PDB entry 6W3E | X-ray diffraction, 2.74 A resolution | chains A and B

[Chain A (and B)]
Name: Serine/threonine-protein kinase/endoribonuclease IRE1
From: Homo sapiens
Notes: EC 2.7.11.1, 3.1.26.-; chain B of this document is another copy of the same molecule, construct and numbering; everything in this record applies to it too
Reference sequence: O75460 (ERN1_HUMAN); residues 547-977 here = UniProt positions 547-977
Sequence (431 residues; numbered 547 to 977; the number before each row is that of its first residue):
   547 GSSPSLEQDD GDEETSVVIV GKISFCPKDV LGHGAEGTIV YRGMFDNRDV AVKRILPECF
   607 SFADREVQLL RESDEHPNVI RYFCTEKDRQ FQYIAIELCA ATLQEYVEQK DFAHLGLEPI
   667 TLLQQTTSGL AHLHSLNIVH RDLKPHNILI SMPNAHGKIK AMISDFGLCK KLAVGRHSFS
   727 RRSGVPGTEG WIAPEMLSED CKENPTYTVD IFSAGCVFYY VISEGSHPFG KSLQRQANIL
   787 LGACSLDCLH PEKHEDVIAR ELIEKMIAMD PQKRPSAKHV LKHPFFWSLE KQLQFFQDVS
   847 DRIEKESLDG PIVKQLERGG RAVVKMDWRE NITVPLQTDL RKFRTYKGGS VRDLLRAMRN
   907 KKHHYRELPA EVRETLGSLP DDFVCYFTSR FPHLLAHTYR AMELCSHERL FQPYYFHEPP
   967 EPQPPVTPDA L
Not modelled in the structure: 547-561, 714-734, 742-751, 887-890, 963-977 (chain B: 547-562, 580-582, 728-731, 744-748, 964-977)
Modified residues: S724 (phosphoserine; SEP); S726 (phosphoserine; SEP); S729 (phosphoserine; SEP)
Small-molecule neighbours: G-0701 (SJV; methyl N-[6-methyl-5-[3-[2-[[(3S)-piperidin-3-yl]amino]pyrimidin-4-yl]pyridin-2-yl]oxy-naphthalen-1-yl]carbamate): L577, G578, V586, A597, K599, A609, E612, V613, I640, I642, E643, L644, C645, A646, A647, E651, H692, N693, L695, S710, D711
Curated features (UniProtKB/Swiss-Prot):
  - region: N906, K907 (Interacts with hydroxy-aryl-aldehyde inhibitors)
  - active site: D688 (Proton acceptor)
  - binding site (ATP): L577 to I585, K599, E643 to C645, K690 to N693, D711
  - site: Y892 (Interacts with hydroxy-aryl-aldehyde inhibitors)
  - modified residue: S724 (Phosphoserine), S729 (Phosphoserine), T973 (Phosphothreonine)
  - natural variant: R635 (R635W: In a gastric adenocarcinoma sample), S769 (S769F: In a glioblastoma multiforme sample), P830 (P830L: In an ovarian serous carcinoma sample)
  - mutagenesis: K599 (K599A: Loss of autophosphorylation and of endoribonuclease activity. Inhibition of growth arrest)
Reported in the primary citation:
  - conformationally variable residues: K599
  - catalytic residues: K599 (proposed by the authors, not directly observed)
  - mutagenesis - R611A/R687A, R611A/R687A/K716A, R687A/K716A: increased catalytic activity on G-1749
  - mutagenesis - R611A/R687A/K716A, R611A/R687A/K716A/R722A/N750A, S726A/S729A: abolished catalytic activity on autophosphorylate
  - mutagenesis - R687A: unchanged catalytic activity on G-1749

[Interface between chain A and chain B]
Pairs across the interface (65; chain A residue first):
  K568(A) with C630(B); T631(B); E632(B), salt bridge
  F591(A) with F629(B)
  D592(A) with R617(B), salt bridge; Y628(B), hydrogen bond; C630(B)
  N593(A) with Q614(B), hydrogen bond
  R594(A) with R617(B), hydrogen bond (side chain-backbone); D620(B), salt bridge; Y628(B), hydrogen bond (side chain-backbone)
  R617(A) with D592(B), salt bridge; N593(B); R594(B)
  D620(A) with R594(B), salt bridge; R627(B), salt bridge
  E621(A) with R627(B), salt bridge; E643(B); K706(B), salt bridge
  P623(A) with P623(B), hydrophobic
  R627(A) with D620(B), salt bridge; E621(B), salt bridge; R627(B)
  Y628(A) with D592(B), hydrogen bond; R594(B), hydrogen bond (backbone-side chain)
  F629(A) with F591(B)
  C630(A) with K568(B)
  T631(A) with K568(B); D592(B)
  E632(A) with K568(B), salt bridge
  E643(A) with E621(B)
  S681(A) with A701(B); H702(B)
  A701(A) with S681(B)
  H702(A) with S681(B), hydrogen bond; K824(B), hydrogen bond
  K706(A) with E621(B), salt bridge
  K824(A) with H702(B)
  E836(A) with P959(B)
  Q840(A) with Q840(B); Q843(B)
  Q843(A) with Q843(B), hydrogen bond
  D847(A) with K908(B), salt bridge; H909(B), salt bridge; R912(B)
  E850(A) with E913(B)
  K851(A) with R912(B)
  R905(A) with Q843(B), hydrogen bond; R905(B); K908(B); H909(B)
  N906(A) with H909(B)
  K908(A) with Q843(B); D847(B), salt bridge
  H909(A) with D847(B), salt bridge; R905(B), hydrogen bond; H909(B)
  R912(A) with D847(B); R848(B); K851(B); E954(B), salt bridge
  E913(A) with E850(B)
  D927(A) with R955(B), salt bridge
  R955(A) with S924(B), hydrogen bond; D927(B), salt bridge
Other interface residues (no listed pair), chain A (42 interface residues in all): L682, M708, D844, H910, L925, L956, P959
Other interface residues (no listed pair), chain B (49 interface residues in all): V613, L616, L682, M708, E836, D844, N906, L925, P926, D928, L956

[In short]
Chain A and chain B form an interface of 42 and 49 residues respectively, with 12 hydrogen bonds and 19 salt
bridges. Among the polar pairs are K568(A)-E632(B), D592(A)-R617(B) and R594(A)-D620(B). The paper reports the
catalytic residue K599(A); R611A/R687A, R611A/R687A/K716A and R687A/K716A of chain A increase catalytic
activity on G-1749; 6 substitutions were tested in all.
Both chains are Serine/threonine-protein kinase/endoribonuclease IRE1 (Homo sapiens). Entry 6W3E (Structure of
phosphorylated IRE1 in complex with G-0701) was determined by X-ray diffraction together with 6W39, 6W3A,
6W3B, 6W3C and 6W3K from the same study.
